PDB entry 8P13 | electron microscopy, 5.20 A resolution (low resolution: residue-level contacts below are approximate; hydrogen-bond / salt-bridge calls are withheld) | chains B and G of the 7 polymer chains in the assembly

== Chain B ==
Name: Guanine nucleotide-binding protein G(I)/G(S)/G(T) subunit beta-1
Organism: Bos taurus
UniProtKB: P62871 (GBB1_BOVIN); residue numbers follow UniProt; this construct covers 1-340
Amino-acid sequence (340 residues; numbered 1 to 340; the number before each row is that of its first residue):
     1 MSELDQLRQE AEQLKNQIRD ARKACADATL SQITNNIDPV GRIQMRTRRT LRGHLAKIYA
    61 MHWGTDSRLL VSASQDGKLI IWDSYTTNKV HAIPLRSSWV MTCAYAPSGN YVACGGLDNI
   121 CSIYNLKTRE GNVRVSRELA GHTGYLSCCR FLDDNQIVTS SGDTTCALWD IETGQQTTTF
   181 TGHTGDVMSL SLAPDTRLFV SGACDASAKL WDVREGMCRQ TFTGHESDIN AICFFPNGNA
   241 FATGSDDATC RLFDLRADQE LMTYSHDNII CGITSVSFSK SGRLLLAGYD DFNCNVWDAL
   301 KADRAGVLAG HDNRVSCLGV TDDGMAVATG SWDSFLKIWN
Not modelled in the structure: 1-28

== Chain G ==
Name: Guanine nucleotide-binding protein G(T) subunit gamma-T1
Organism: Bos taurus
UniProtKB: P02698 (GBG1_BOVIN); residue numbers follow UniProt; this construct covers 1-74
Amino-acid sequence (74 residues; row label = number of the first residue in the row):
     1 MPVINIEDLT EKDKLKMEVD QLKKEVTLER MLVSKCCEEF RDYVEERSGE DPLVKGIPED
    61 KNPFKELKGG CVIS
Not modelled in the structure: 1-30, 67-74

== Interface between chain B and chain G ==
Pairs across the interface - 36 pairs, chain B then chain G:
  T29(B) with V33(G)
  L30(B) with V33(G); C37(G)
  I33(B) with S34(G); C37(G)
  M45(B) with L53(G)
  R48(B) with F64(G); E66(G)
  R49(B) with P63(G); F64(G)
  F235(B) with F40(G); Y43(G)
  P236(B) with Y43(G)
  N237(B) with E39(G)
  A240(B) with F40(G)
  D254(B) with C36(G)
  R256(B) with M31(G); E39(G)
  A257(B) with M31(G)
  L261(B) with V33(G)
  K280(B) with E50(G)
  S281(B) with V44(G); R47(G)
  R283(B) with V44(G)
  L284(B) with V54(G)
  D323(B) with E50(G)
  G324(B) with P52(G)
  M325(B) with E50(G); P52(G); F64(G)
  A326(B) with F64(G)
  I338(B) with F64(G)
  N340(B) with P52(G); L53(G); N62(G); F64(G)
Also at the interface, not in a pair above, chain B (28 interface residues in all): T34, I43, Y85, L300
Also at the interface, not in a pair above, chain G (22 interface residues in all): R41, D51, I57, K65

== In short ==
28 residues of chain B and 22 residues of chain G are in contact.
Chain B is Guanine nucleotide-binding protein G(I)/G(S)/G(T) subunit beta-1 and chain G is Guanine
nucleotide-binding protein G(T) subunit gamma-T1, both from Bos taurus; the structure, Cryo-EM structure of
Rhodopsin-Gi bound with antibody fragments scFv16 and Fab79, conformation 1, was determined by electron
microscopy together with 8P12 and 8P15 from the same study.
